6W9H - chain A; structure by X-ray diffraction, 2.00 A resolution.

# Chain A
Name: Nuclear receptor ROR-gamma, Steroid receptor coactivator 1 fusion
From: Homo sapiens
Notes: EC 2.3.1.48
Reference sequence: chimeric construct of P51449, Q15788: residues 265-508 from P51449 (RORG_HUMAN) positions 265-508 (same numbers); residues 515-528 from Q15788 positions 683-696 (UniProt number = residue number + 168)
Sequence (285 residues; row label = number of the first residue in the row):
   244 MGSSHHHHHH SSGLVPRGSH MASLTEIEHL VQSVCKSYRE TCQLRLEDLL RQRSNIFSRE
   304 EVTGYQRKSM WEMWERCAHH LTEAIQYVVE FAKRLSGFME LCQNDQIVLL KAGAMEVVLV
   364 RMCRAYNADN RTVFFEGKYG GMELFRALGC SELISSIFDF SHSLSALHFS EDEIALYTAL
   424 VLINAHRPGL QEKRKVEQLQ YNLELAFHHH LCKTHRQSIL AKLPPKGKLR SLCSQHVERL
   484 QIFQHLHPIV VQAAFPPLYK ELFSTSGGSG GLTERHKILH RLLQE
Not modelled in the structure: 244-263, 508-519
Sequence notes: initiating methionine (244); expression tag (245-264); linker (509-514)
UniProt features mapped onto this chain:
  - motif: Leu501 to Phe506 (AF-2), Leu522 to Leu526 (LXXLL motif 4)
Ligand contacts: TKJ (4-{(3R)-3-[4-(benzyloxy)phenyl]-3-[(4-fluorophenyl)sulfonyl]pyrrolidine-1-carbonyl}-1lambda~6~-thiane-1,1-dione): Cys285, Gln286, Leu287, Leu292, Trp317, Cys320, His323, Leu324, Ala327, Met358, Val361, Arg364, Met365, Arg367, Ala368, Val376, Phe377, Phe378, Phe388, Leu391, Cys393, Leu396, Ile397, Ile400, Phe401, His479, Tyr502

# In short
Ligands of chain A: compound TKJ.
Chain A is Nuclear receptor ROR-gamma, Steroid receptor coactivator 1 fusion (Homo sapiens); the structure,
Substituted benzyloxytricyclic compounds as retinoic acid-related orphan receptor gamma T agonists, was
determined by X-ray diffraction together with 6XAE and 6W9I from the same study.
